PDB entry 7YEX | X-ray diffraction, 2.00 A resolution | chains A and B

Chain A:
Molecule: Insulin-like growth factor 2 mRNA-binding protein 3
Organism: Mus musculus
UniProt: Q9CPN8 (IF2B3_MOUSE); residues 1-160 here = UniProt positions 1-160
Sequence (162 residues; each row starts with the number of its first residue; numbering starts at 0):
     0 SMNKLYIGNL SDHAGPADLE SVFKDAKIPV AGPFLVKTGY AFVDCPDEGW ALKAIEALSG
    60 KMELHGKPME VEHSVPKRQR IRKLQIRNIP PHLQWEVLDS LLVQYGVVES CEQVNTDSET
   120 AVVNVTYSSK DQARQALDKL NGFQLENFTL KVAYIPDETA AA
Disordered / not traced: 160-161
Sequence notes: expression tag (0, 161)

Chain B:
Molecule: 8-nt RNA strand
Sequence (8 nucleotides; numbered 0 to 7; the number before each row is that of its first residue; numbering starts at 0):
     0 CACACACA
Disordered / not traced: 4-7

How chain A and chain B interact:
Pairs across the interface (16; chain A residue first):
  Lys3(A) with A1(B), base contact
  Tyr5(A) with C0(B), stacking on the base
  Leu34(A) with A1(B), base contact
  Lys36(A) with A1(B), phosphate contact; C2(B), salt bridge to the phosphate
  Tyr39(A) with C0(B), sugar contact; A1(B), sugar contact
  Phe41(A) with C0(B), sugar contact; A1(B), stacking on the base
  His72(A) with C0(B), hydrogen bond to the base
  Ser73(A) with C0(B), hydrogen bond to the base; A1(B), hydrogen bond to the base
  Val74(A) with C0(B), hydrogen bond to the base
  Lys76(A) with C0(B), sugar contact; A1(B), salt bridge to the phosphate
  Arg79(A) with C0(B), hydrogen bond to the sugar
Interface residues without a listed pair, chain A (12 interface residues in all): Glu71

In short:
The interface between chain A and chain B involves 12 residues on one side and 3 on the other; the contacts
include 5 hydrogen bonds, 2 salt bridges and 2 aromatic stacking contacts. Among the polar pairs are
His72(A)-C0(B), Ser73(A)-C0(B) and Ser73(A)-A1(B).
Here chain A is Insulin-like growth factor 2 mRNA-binding protein 3 (Mus musculus) and chain B is an 8-nt RNA
strand. Entry 7YEX (Structure of MmIGF2BP3 in complex with 8-mer RNA) was determined by X-ray diffraction
together with 7YEW, 7YEY, 7WW3, 7VSJ and 7VKL from the same study.
